2XSG - chain A; structure by X-ray diffraction, 2.00 A resolution.

== Chain A ==
Protein: CCMAN5
Organism: Cellulosimicrobium cellulans
Notes: EC 3.2.1.24
Amino-acid sequence (774 residues; each row starts with the number of its first residue):
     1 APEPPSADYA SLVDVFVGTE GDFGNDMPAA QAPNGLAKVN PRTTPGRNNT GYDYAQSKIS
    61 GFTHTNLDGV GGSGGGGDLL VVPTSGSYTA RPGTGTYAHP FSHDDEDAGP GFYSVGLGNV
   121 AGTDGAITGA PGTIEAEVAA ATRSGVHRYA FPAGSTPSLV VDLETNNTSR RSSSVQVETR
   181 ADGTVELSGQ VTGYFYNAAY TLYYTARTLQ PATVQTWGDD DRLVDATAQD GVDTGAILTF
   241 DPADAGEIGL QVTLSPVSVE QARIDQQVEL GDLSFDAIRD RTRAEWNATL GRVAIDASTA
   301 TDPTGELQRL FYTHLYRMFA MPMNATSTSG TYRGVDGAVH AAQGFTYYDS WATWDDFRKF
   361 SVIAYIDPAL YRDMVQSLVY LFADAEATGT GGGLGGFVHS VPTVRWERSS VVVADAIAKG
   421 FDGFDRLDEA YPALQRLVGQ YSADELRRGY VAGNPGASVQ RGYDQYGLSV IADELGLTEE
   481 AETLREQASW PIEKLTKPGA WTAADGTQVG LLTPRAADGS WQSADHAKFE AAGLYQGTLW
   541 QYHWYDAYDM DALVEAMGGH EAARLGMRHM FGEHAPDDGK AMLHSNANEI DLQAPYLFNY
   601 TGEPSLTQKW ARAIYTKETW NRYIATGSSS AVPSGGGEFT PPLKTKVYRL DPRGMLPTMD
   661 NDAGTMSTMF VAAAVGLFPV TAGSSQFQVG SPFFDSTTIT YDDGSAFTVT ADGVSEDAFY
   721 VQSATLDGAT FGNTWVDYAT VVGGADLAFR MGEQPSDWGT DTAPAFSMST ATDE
Not modelled in the structure: 1-6, 772-774
Bound ions: Ca2+: Asn588, Glu589, Asp662
Ligand contacts: B3P (2-[3-(2-hydroxy-1,1-dihydroxymethyl-ethylamino)-propylamino]-2-hydroxymethyl-propane-1,3-diol): Val70, Gly71, Gly72, Phe195, Tyr196, Trp354, Asp355, Val404, Arg405, Asp662

== In short ==
Ligands of chain A: compound B3P. Asn588, Glu589 and Asp662 coordinate Ca2+.
Chain A is CCMAN5 (Cellulosimicrobium cellulans); the structure, Structure of the gh92 family glycosyl
hydrolase ccman5, was determined by X-ray diffraction, deposited together with 4AQ0.
